Entry 5AJT (X-ray diffraction, 2.43 A resolution); this record covers chains A and B.

== Chain A (and B) ==
Molecule: Phosphoribohydrolase lonely guy
Source organism: Claviceps purpurea
Notes: chain B of this document is another copy of the same molecule, construct and numbering; everything in this record applies to it too
UniProt: M1VUY5 (M1VUY5_CLAP2); residues 1-240 here = UniProt positions 1-240
Chain sequence (274 residues; numbered -33 to 240; the number before each row is that of its first residue; numbers below 1 keep their minus sign (Met-33 is residue -33)):
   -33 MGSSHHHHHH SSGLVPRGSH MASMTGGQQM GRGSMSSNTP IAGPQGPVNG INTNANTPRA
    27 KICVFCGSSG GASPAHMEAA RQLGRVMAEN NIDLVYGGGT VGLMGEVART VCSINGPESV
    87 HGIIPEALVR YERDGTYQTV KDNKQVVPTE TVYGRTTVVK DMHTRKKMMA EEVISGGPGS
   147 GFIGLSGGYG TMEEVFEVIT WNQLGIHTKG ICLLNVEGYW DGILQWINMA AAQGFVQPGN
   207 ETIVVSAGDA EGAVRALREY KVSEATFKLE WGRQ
Unresolved in the structure: -33 to 23
Sequence notes: expression tag (-33 to 0)

== Interface between chain A and chain B ==
Pairs across the interface - 73 pairs, chain A then chain B:
  Ser35(A) - Gly200(B)
  Ser35(A) - Phe201(B)
  Gly37(A) - Gln199(B)
  Gly37(A) - Phe201(B)
  Ala38(A) - Gln199(B)  hydrogen bond (backbone-backbone)
  Ser39(A) - Gln199(B)  hydrogen bond (backbone-side chain)
  His42(A) - Gln199(B)  hydrogen bond
  His42(A) - Phe201(B)
  His129(A) - His129(B)  hydrogen bond
  Ser152(A) - Phe201(B)
  Gly153(A) - Trp192(B)
  Gly153(A) - Phe201(B)
  Gly154(A) - Trp192(B)
  Gly154(A) - Phe201(B)
  Tyr155(A) - Phe162(B)  hydrophobic
  Tyr155(A) - Ile165(B)  hydrophobic
  Tyr155(A) - Thr166(B)
  Tyr155(A) - Gln169(B)
  Tyr155(A) - Ile193(B)
  Tyr155(A) - Val202(B)
  Tyr155(A) - Asn206(B)  hydrogen bond (side chain-backbone)
  Gly156(A) - Thr166(B)
  Met158(A) - Phe162(B)  hydrophobic
  Met158(A) - Trp192(B)
  Glu159(A) - Glu159(B)
  Glu159(A) - Glu163(B)
  Phe162(A) - Tyr155(B)  hydrophobic
  Phe162(A) - Met158(B)  hydrophobic
  Phe162(A) - Glu159(B)
  Glu163(A) - Glu159(B)
  Ile165(A) - Tyr155(B)  hydrophobic
  Thr166(A) - Tyr155(B)
  Thr166(A) - Gly156(B)
  Gln169(A) - Tyr155(B)
  Tyr185(A) - Trp192(B)
  Tyr185(A) - Met195(B)  hydrophobic
  Tyr185(A) - Ala196(B)
  Tyr185(A) - Phe201(B)
  Trp186(A) - Trp192(B)
  Gly188(A) - Gly188(B)
  Ile189(A) - Ile189(B)  hydrophobic
  Ile189(A) - Trp192(B)  hydrophobic
  Gln191(A) - Gly188(B)
  Gln191(A) - Gln191(B)  hydrogen bond
  Trp192(A) - Gly153(B)
  Trp192(A) - Gly154(B)
  Trp192(A) - Met158(B)
  Trp192(A) - Tyr185(B)
  Trp192(A) - Trp186(B)
  Trp192(A) - Ile189(B)  hydrophobic
  Ile193(A) - Tyr155(B)
  Met195(A) - Tyr185(B)  hydrophobic
  Ala196(A) - Tyr185(B)
  Gln199(A) - Gly37(B)
  Gln199(A) - Ala38(B)  hydrogen bond (backbone-backbone)
  Gln199(A) - Ser39(B)  hydrogen bond (side chain-backbone)
  Gln199(A) - His42(B)  hydrogen bond
  Gly200(A) - Ser35(B)
  Phe201(A) - Gly33(B)
  Phe201(A) - Ser35(B)
  Phe201(A) - Gly36(B)
  Phe201(A) - Gly37(B)
  Phe201(A) - His42(B)
  Phe201(A) - Leu69(B)  hydrophobic
  Phe201(A) - Ser152(B)
  Phe201(A) - Gly153(B)
  Phe201(A) - Gly154(B)
  Phe201(A) - Tyr185(B)
  Val202(A) - Tyr155(B)  hydrophobic
  Gln203(A) - Ser35(B)
  Asn206(A) - Tyr155(B)  hydrogen bond (backbone-side chain)
  Glu207(A) - Tyr155(B)
  Val210(A) - Tyr155(B)
Other interface residues (no listed pair), chain A (42 interface residues in all): Gly33, Gly36, Leu69, Lys132, Gly184, Ala198, Ile209
Other interface residues (no listed pair), chain B (42 interface residues in all): Lys132, Gly184, Ala198, Gln203, Glu207, Ile209, Val210

== Summary ==
Chain A and chain B each contribute 42 residues to their interface; the contacts include 10 hydrogen bonds.
Polar pairs include Ser39(A)-Gln199(B), His42(A)-Gln199(B) and His129(A)-His129(B).
Chain A and chain B are both Phosphoribohydrolase lonely guy (Claviceps purpurea); the structure, Crystal
structure of ligand-free phosphoribohydrolase lonely guy from Claviceps purpurea, was determined by X-ray
diffraction.
